Entry 1YA7 (X-ray diffraction, 2.30 A resolution); this record covers chains S and T of the 21 polymer chains in the assembly.

[Chain S (and T)]
Name: proteasome activator protein PA26
Source organism: Trypanosoma brucei
Notes: chain T of this document is another copy of the same molecule, construct and numbering; everything in this record applies to it too
Amino-acid sequence (237 residues; each row starts with the number of its first residue; numbers below 1 keep their minus sign (Met-5 is residue -5)):
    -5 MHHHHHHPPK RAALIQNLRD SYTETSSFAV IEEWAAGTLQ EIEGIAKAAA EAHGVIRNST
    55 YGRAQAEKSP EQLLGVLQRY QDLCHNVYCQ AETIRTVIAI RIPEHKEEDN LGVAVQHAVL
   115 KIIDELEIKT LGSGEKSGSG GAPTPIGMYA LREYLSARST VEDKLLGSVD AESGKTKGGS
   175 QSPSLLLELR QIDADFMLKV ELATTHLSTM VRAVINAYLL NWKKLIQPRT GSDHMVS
Disordered / not traced: -5 to 3, 162-171
Sequence notes: initiating methionine (-5); expression tag (-4 to 1); variant Val49 (Thr in 5757773)

[Interface between chain S and chain T]
Residue-residue contacts (101; chain S residue first):
  Arg5(S) with Glu18(T), salt bridge; Phe22(T); Leu213(T); Trp216(T)
  Leu8(S) with Phe22(T), hydrophobic; Ala29(T), hydrophobic; Leu213(T), hydrophobic
  Ile9(S) with Leu213(T), hydrophobic; Leu214(T), hydrophobic
  Leu12(S) with Arg206(T); Ile209(T), hydrophobic
  Arg13(S) with Asn210(T), hydrogen bond; Leu214(T)
  Tyr16(S) with Arg206(T), hydrogen bond
  Ala60(S) with Pro177(T)
  Glu61(S) with Pro177(T)
  Lys62(S) with Pro177(T)
  Ser63(S) with Pro177(T); Ser178(T), hydrogen bond; Leu181(T)
  Leu68(S) with Leu181(T), hydrophobic
  Gln72(S) with Arg51(T)
  Gln75(S) with Gln185(T); Asp189(T); Leu192(T)
  Asp76(S) with Arg51(T), salt bridge
  His79(S) with Leu192(T); Glu195(T), salt bridge; Leu196(T)
  Tyr82(S) with Pro139(T); Leu196(T); His200(T)
  Glu86(S) with Thr199(T); His200(T), salt bridge; Thr203(T), hydrogen bond
  Arg89(S) with His200(T), hydrogen bond; Thr203(T)
  Thr90(S) with Thr203(T), hydrogen bond; Arg206(T)
  Ala93(S) with Ala207(T), hydrophobic; Asn210(T), hydrogen bond (backbone-side chain)
  Ile94(S) with Arg206(T); Asn210(T), hydrogen bond (backbone-side chain)
  Arg95(S) with Asn210(T)
  Ile96(S) with Asn210(T), hydrogen bond (backbone-side chain); Leu214(T)
  Pro97(S) with Leu214(T), hydrophobic
  Glu98(S) with Leu214(T); Asn215(T)
  His99(S) with Ala108(T); Val109(T); Ala112(T); Asn215(T), hydrogen bond (backbone-side chain)
  Glu101(S) with Leu105(T); Ala108(T)
  Ile122(S) with Pro137(T)
  Ser127(S) with Pro139(T)
  Gly128(S) with Ala136(T); Pro137(T); Thr138(T)
  Glu129(S) with Ala136(T), hydrogen bond (backbone-backbone); Thr138(T), hydrogen bond (backbone-backbone); Pro139(T); Ile140(T); Gly141(T), hydrogen bond (side chain-backbone); Glu147(T)
  Lys130(S) with Ser131(T), hydrogen bond; Gly135(T); Ala136(T), hydrogen bond (backbone-backbone)
  Ser131(S) with Gly135(T)
  Gly132(S) with Ser133(T); Gly134(T); Gly135(T)
  Ser133(S) with Ser133(T), hydrogen bond (backbone-backbone)
  Met142(S) with Leu196(T), hydrophobic
  Tyr143(S) with Pro139(T); Leu192(T), hydrophobic; Lys193(T); Leu196(T)
  Leu145(S) with Gln185(T)
  Arg146(S) with Ala151(T); Glu182(T), salt bridge; Gln185(T); Ile186(T); Asp189(T)
  Leu149(S) with Ser178(T); Leu181(T); Glu182(T); Gln185(T)
  Ser150(S) with Glu182(T)
  Arg152(S) with Ser178(T)
  Ser153(S) with Ser176(T); Ser178(T); Leu179(T); Glu182(T)
  Glu156(S) with Ser176(T), hydrogen bond; Pro177(T); Ser178(T), hydrogen bond
  Asp157(S) with Ser174(T), hydrogen bond; Ser176(T)
  Leu160(S) with Gln175(T)
Interface residues without a listed pair, chain S (48 interface residues in all): Cys83, Glu121
Interface residues without a listed pair, chain T (49 interface residues in all): Glu26, Phe190, Tyr212

[In short]
48 residues of chain S face 49 of chain T across their interface, with 19 hydrogen bonds and 5 salt bridges.
Polar pairs include Arg5(S)-Glu18(T), Asp76(S)-Arg51(T) and His79(S)-Glu195(T).
Both chains are proteasome activator protein PA26 (Trypanosoma brucei). Entry 1YA7 (Implications for
interactions of proteasome with PAN and PA700 from the 1.9 A structure of a ...) was determined by X-ray
diffraction, deposited together with 1Z7Q, 1YAR and 1YAU.
